8ACY - chains C and E of the 6 polymer chains in the assembly; structure by X-ray diffraction, 3.50 A resolution.

Chain C:
Molecule: Na(+)-translocating NADH-quinone reductase subunit C
Organism: Vibrio cholerae
Notes: EC 7.2.1.1
UniProt: A0A085R7S2 (A0A085R7S2_VIBCL); residues 1-257 here = UniProt positions 1-257
Sequence (257 residues; row label = number of the first residue in the row):
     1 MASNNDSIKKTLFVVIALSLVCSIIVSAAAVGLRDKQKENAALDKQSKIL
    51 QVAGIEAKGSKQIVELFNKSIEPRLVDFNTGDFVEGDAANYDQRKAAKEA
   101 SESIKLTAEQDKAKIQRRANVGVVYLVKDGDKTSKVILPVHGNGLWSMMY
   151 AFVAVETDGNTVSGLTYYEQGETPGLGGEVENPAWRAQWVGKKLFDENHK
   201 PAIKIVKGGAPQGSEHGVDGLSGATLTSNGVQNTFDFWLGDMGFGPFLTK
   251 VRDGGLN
Disordered / not traced: 1-6, 255-257
Covalently attached groups: flavin mononucleotide (FMN) linked to Thr225
Ligand contacts: FMN (flavin mononucleotide): Leu145, Trp146, Glu172, Thr173, Leu176, Gly177, Lys207, Gly223, Ala224, Leu226, Thr227

Chain E:
Molecule: Na(+)-translocating NADH-quinone reductase subunit E
Organism: Vibrio cholerae
Notes: EC 7.2.1.1
UniProt: A0A085QWM0 (A0A085QWM0_VIBCL); residue numbers follow UniProt; this construct covers 1-198
Sequence (198 residues; row label = number of the first residue in the row):
     1 MEHYISLLVKSIFIENMALSFFLGMCTFLAVSKKVKTSFGLGIAVIVVLT
    51 ISVPVNNLVYNLVLKPDALVEGVDLSFLNFITFIGVIAALVQILEMILDR
   101 FFPPLYNALGIFLPLITVNCAIFGGVSFMVQRDYSFAESVVYGFGSGVGW
   151 MLAIVALAGIREKMKYSDVPPGLRGLGITFITAGLMALGFMSFSGVQL
Disordered / not traced: 1
Bound ions: 2Fe-2S cluster Fe: Cys26, Cys120 (shared with 2 residues of chain D)
Ligand contacts:
  - 2Fe-2S cluster (FES): Gly24, Met25, Cys26, Val118, Asn119, Cys120
  - FMN (flavin mononucleotide): Ser20, Phe21, Phe22, Leu23, Ser194

Chain C / chain E interface:
Pairs across the interface (18; chain C residue first):
  Val26(C) with Phe77(E), hydrophobic; Leu78(E), hydrophobic
  Ser27(C) with Phe77(E)
  Ala30(C) with Phe77(E), hydrophobic
  Arg34(C) with Asp74(E), salt bridge; Phe77(E)
  Lys114(C) with Leu198(E)
  Asn143(C) with Gln131(E), hydrogen bond
  Gly144(C) with Gln131(E)
  Leu145(C) with Phe128(E), hydrophobic; Gln131(E)
  Trp146(C) with Phe128(E), hydrophobic; Gln131(E)
  Ser147(C) with Gln131(E), hydrogen bond (backbone-side chain)
  Met148(C) with Gln131(E)
  Lys207(C) with Ser194(E), hydrogen bond
  Leu226(C) with Phe21(E), hydrophobic
  Asn229(C) with Gln197(E)
Interface residues without a listed pair, chain C (16 interface residues in all): Thr225, Asn233
Interface residues without a listed pair, chain E (12 interface residues in all): Glu15, Gly124, Ser127

In short:
Chain C and chain E form an interface of 16 and 12 residues respectively, with 3 hydrogen bonds and 1 salt
bridge. Polar contacts include Arg34(C)-Asp74(E), Asn143(C)-Gln131(E) and Ser147(C)-Gln131(E). Ligands of
chain E: flavin mononucleotide and 2Fe-2S cluster. Covalently linked flavin mononucleotide: at Thr225(C).
Chain C is Na(+)-translocating NADH-quinone reductase subunit C and chain E is Na(+)-translocating
NADH-quinone reductase subunit E, both from Vibrio cholerae; the structure, X-ray structure of Na+-NQR from
Vibrio cholerae at 3.5 A resolution, was determined by X-ray diffraction together with 8A1T, 8A1U, 8A1V, 8A1W,
8A1X, 8A1Y and 8ACW from the same study.
